Entry 7F0T (electron microscopy, 3.10 A resolution); this record covers chains B and D of the 5 polymer chains in the assembly.

Chain B:
Protein: Guanine nucleotide-binding protein G(I)/G(S)/G(T) subunit beta-1
Source organism: Homo sapiens
UniProt: P62873 (GBB1_HUMAN); residue numbers follow UniProt; this construct covers 2-340
Amino-acid sequence (358 residues; numbered -17 to 340; the number before each row is that of its first residue; numbers below 1 keep their minus sign (Met-17 is residue -17)):
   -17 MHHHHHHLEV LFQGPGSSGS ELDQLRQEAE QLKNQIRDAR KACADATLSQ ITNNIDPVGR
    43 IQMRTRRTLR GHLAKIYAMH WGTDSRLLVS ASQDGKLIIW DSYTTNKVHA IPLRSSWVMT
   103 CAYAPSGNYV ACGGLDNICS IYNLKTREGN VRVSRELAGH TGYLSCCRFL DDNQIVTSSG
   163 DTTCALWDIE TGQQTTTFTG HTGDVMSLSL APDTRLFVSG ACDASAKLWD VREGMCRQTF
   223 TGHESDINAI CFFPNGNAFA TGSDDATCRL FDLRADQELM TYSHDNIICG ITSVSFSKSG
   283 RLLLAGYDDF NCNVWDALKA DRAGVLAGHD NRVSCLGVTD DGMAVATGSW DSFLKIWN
Disordered / not traced: -17 to 1
Differences from the reference sequence: initiating methionine (-17); expression tag (-16 to 1)
UniProt features mapped onto this chain:
  - modified residue: Ser2 (N-acetylserine), His266 (Phosphohistidine)
  - natural variant: Leu30 (L30F: In MRD42; uncertain significance), Arg52 (R52G: In MRD42), Gly64 (G64V: In MRD42), Asp76 (D76E: In MRD42; D76G: In MRD42), Gly77 (G77S: In MRD42), Lys78 (K78R: In MRD42), Ile80 (I80N: In MRD42; I80T: In MRD42), His91 (H91R: In MRD42; uncertain significance), Ala92 (A92T: In MRD42), Pro94 (P94S: In MRD42), Leu95 (L95P: In MRD42), Arg96 (R96L: In MRD42), 5 further natural variant entries in UniProt

Chain D:
Protein: Guanine nucleotide-binding protein G(I)/G(S)/G(O) subunit gamma-2
Source organism: Homo sapiens
UniProt: P59768 (GBG2_HUMAN); residue numbers follow UniProt; this construct covers 1-71
Amino-acid sequence (71 residues; numbered 1 to 71; the number before each row is that of its first residue):
     1 MASNNTASIA QARKLVEQLK MEANIDRIKV SKAAADLMAY CEAHAKEDPL LTPVPASENP
    61 FREKKFFSAI L
Disordered / not traced: 1-7, 64-71
Differences from the reference sequence: engineered mutation Ser68 (Cys in P59768)
UniProt features mapped onto this chain:
  - modified residue: Ala2 (N-acetylalanine)

Interface between chain B and chain D:
Pairs across the interface - 74 pairs, chain B then chain D:
  Leu4(B) - Ser8(D)
  Leu4(B) - Ile9(D)  hydrophobic
  Leu7(B) - Ala12(D)  hydrophobic
  Leu7(B) - Val16(D)  hydrophobic
  Glu10(B) - Val16(D)
  Leu14(B) - Leu19(D)  hydrophobic
  Lys15(B) - Leu19(D)
  Gln17(B) - Ala23(D)
  Ile18(B) - Ala23(D)  hydrophobic
  Ile18(B) - Arg27(D)
  Ala21(B) - Arg27(D)
  Arg22(B) - Glu22(D)  salt bridge
  Cys25(B) - Ile28(D)
  Cys25(B) - Lys29(D)
  Cys25(B) - Val30(D)  hydrogen bond (backbone-backbone)
  Asp27(B) - Lys29(D)
  Asp27(B) - Val30(D)
  Asp27(B) - Ser31(D)  hydrogen bond
  Ala28(B) - Val30(D)
  Ala28(B) - Ser31(D)
  Leu30(B) - Ala34(D)  hydrophobic
  Ile33(B) - Met38(D)
  Thr34(B) - Met38(D)
  Ile37(B) - Met38(D)  hydrophobic
  Val40(B) - Leu51(D)  hydrophobic
  Ile43(B) - Leu50(D)
  Met45(B) - Leu50(D)  hydrophobic
  Arg48(B) - Phe61(D)
  Arg48(B) - Arg62(D)
  Arg49(B) - Pro60(D)  hydrogen bond (side chain-backbone)
  Arg49(B) - Phe61(D)  hydrogen bond (side chain-backbone)
  Ser84(B) - Phe61(D)
  Tyr85(B) - Pro60(D)  hydrophobic
  Tyr85(B) - Phe61(D)  hydrophobic
  Met217(B) - Met21(D)  hydrophobic
  Cys218(B) - Gln18(D)  hydrogen bond (backbone-side chain)
  Cys218(B) - Met21(D)
  Arg219(B) - Ile25(D)
  Thr221(B) - Glu22(D)
  Phe235(B) - Leu37(D)  hydrophobic
  Phe235(B) - Tyr40(D)  hydrophobic
  Phe235(B) - Cys41(D)  hydrophobic
  Pro236(B) - Tyr40(D)
  Asn237(B) - Tyr40(D)
  Ala240(B) - Leu37(D)  hydrophobic
  Leu252(B) - Leu37(D)  hydrophobic
  Asp254(B) - Ala33(D)
  Arg256(B) - Asp26(D)
  Arg256(B) - Arg27(D)
  Arg256(B) - Ile28(D)  hydrogen bond (backbone-backbone)
  Arg256(B) - Asp36(D)  salt bridge
  Ala257(B) - Arg27(D)
  Ala257(B) - Ile28(D)
  Asp258(B) - Arg27(D)
  Gln259(B) - Val30(D)
  Ser279(B) - Asp48(D)  hydrogen bond
  Lys280(B) - Tyr40(D)
  Lys280(B) - Glu47(D)
  Lys280(B) - Asp48(D)  hydrogen bond (backbone-side chain)
  Ser281(B) - Tyr40(D)
  Ser281(B) - Cys41(D)
  Ser281(B) - His44(D)
  Ser281(B) - Asp48(D)  hydrogen bond
  Gly282(B) - Cys41(D)
  Arg283(B) - Cys41(D)
  Leu284(B) - Leu50(D)
  Leu300(B) - Cys41(D)  hydrophobic
  Gly324(B) - Pro49(D)
  Met325(B) - Pro60(D)
  Ala326(B) - Phe61(D)  hydrophobic
  Ile338(B) - Phe61(D)  hydrophobic
  Asn340(B) - Leu50(D)
  Asn340(B) - Asn59(D)
  Asn340(B) - Arg62(D)
Also at the interface, not in a pair above, chain B (58 interface residues in all): Ala11, Ala26, Trp63, Thr181, Glu215, Gln220, Leu261, Asp323, Val327
Also at the interface, not in a pair above, chain D (39 interface residues in all): Lys14, Leu15, Lys20, Glu42, Ala45, Val54

Summary:
58 residues of chain B face 39 of chain D across their interface; the contacts include 9 hydrogen bonds and 2
salt bridges. Polar pairs include Arg22(B)-Glu22(D), Arg256(B)-Asp36(D) and Asp27(B)-Ser31(D).
Chain B is Guanine nucleotide-binding protein G(I)/G(S)/G(T) subunit beta-1 and chain D is Guanine
nucleotide-binding protein G(I)/G(S)/G(O) subunit gamma-2, both from Homo sapiens; the structure, Cryo-EM
structure of dopamine receptor 1 and mini-Gs complex with dopamine bound, was determined by electron
microscopy (same publication as 7F1O, 7F1Z, 7F23 and 7F24).
